5MYX - chains A and B of the 3 polymer chains in the assembly; structure by X-ray diffraction, 1.49 A resolution.

# Chain A
Molecule: Fab c#24 light chain
Organism: Mus musculus
Notes: antibody fragment or engineered binder
Amino-acid sequence (219 residues; row label = number of the first residue in the row):
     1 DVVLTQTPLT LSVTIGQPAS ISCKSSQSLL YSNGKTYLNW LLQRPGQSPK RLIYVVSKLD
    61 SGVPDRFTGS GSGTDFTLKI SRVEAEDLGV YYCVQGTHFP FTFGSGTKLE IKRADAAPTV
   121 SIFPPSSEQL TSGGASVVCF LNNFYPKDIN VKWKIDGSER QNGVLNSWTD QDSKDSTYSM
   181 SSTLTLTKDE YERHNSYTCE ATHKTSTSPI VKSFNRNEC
Disulfide bonds: C23-C93, C139-C199

# Chain B
Molecule: Fab c#24 heavy chain
Organism: Mus musculus
Notes: antibody fragment or engineered binder
Amino-acid sequence (248 residues; numbered 1 to 248; the number before each row is that of its first residue):
     1 EVQLQQSGAE LVRPGSSVKI SCKASGYIFN NYWINWVKQR PGQGLEWIGQ IYPGDGDTNY
    61 NGKFKGKATL TADKSSSTAY MQLSSLTSED SAVYFCAREG YIVYWGQGTL VTVSAAKTTP
   121 PSVYPLAPGS AAQTNSMVTL GCLVKGYFPE PVTVTWNSGS LSSGVHTFPA VLQSDLYTLS
   181 SSVTVPSSTW PSETVTCNVA HPASSTKVDK KIVPRDCGCK PCICTVPEVS SVFIFPPKPK
   241 DVLTITLT
Disordered / not traced: 218-248
Disulfide bonds: C22-C96, C142-C197
Modified / non-standard residues: E1 (pyroglutamic acid; PCA)

# Chain A / chain B interface
Residue-residue contacts - 71 pairs, chain A then chain B:
  K35(A) with Y101(B)
  Q43(A) with Q39(B), hydrogen bond; L45(B); F95(B)
  S48(A) with F95(B); G106(B), hydrogen bond (side chain-backbone); Q107(B)
  P49(A) with W105(B), hydrogen bond (backbone-side chain)
  K50(A) with W105(B)
  R51(A) with G100(B), hydrogen bond (side chain-backbone); Y101(B), hydrogen bond (side chain-backbone); V103(B)
  Y92(A) with Q39(B); G44(B); L45(B), hydrophobic
  F99(A) with W47(B), hydrophobic; Q50(B); N59(B)
  P100(A) with W47(B), hydrophobic
  F101(A) with W47(B); Q50(B)
  F103(A) with L45(B); E46(B); W47(B)
  S121(A) with T139(B)
  F123(A) with L126(B); A127(B); P128(B); T139(B)
  P124(A) with A127(B); G129(B); R215(B)
  P125(A) with R215(B), hydrogen bond (backbone-side chain)
  S126(A) with Y124(B); P125(B)
  E128(A) with P125(B); K210(B), salt bridge
  Q129(A) with Y124(B); K145(B)
  S132(A) with Y124(B)
  S136(A) with L143(B); K145(B)
  V138(A) with L126(B), hydrophobic
  F140(A) with L126(B), hydrophobic; F168(B), hydrophobic; S180(B); S181(B); S182(B)
  N142(A) with H166(B); F168(B); S182(B), hydrogen bond
  N143(A) with H166(B), hydrogen bond
  L165(A) with V171(B), hydrophobic; Q173(B)
  N166(A) with V171(B)
  S167(A) with F168(B); P169(B), hydrogen bond (side chain-backbone)
  W168(A) with P169(B)
  T169(A) with F168(B)
  S179(A) with H166(B), hydrogen bond; F168(B)
  M180(A) with F168(B)
  S181(A) with F168(B); S180(B)
  E218(A) with S130(B), hydrogen bond (backbone-side chain); A131(B)
  C219(A) with G129(B); S130(B), hydrogen bond (backbone-backbone); R215(B), hydrogen bond (backbone-side chain); D216(B); C217(B), disulfide
Also at the interface, not in a pair above, chain A (40 interface residues in all): L41, Q47, Y54, D60, D172, T185
Also at the interface, not in a pair above, chain B (46 interface residues in all): N35, V37, Q43, N61, E99, I102, L140, G141, T167
Cross-chain cystine bridges: C219(A)-C217(B)

# Overview
40 residues of chain A face 46 of chain B across their interface, with 1 disulfide bond, 13 hydrogen bonds and
1 salt bridge. Polar pairs include E128(A)-K210(B), Q43(A)-Q39(B) and S48(A)-G106(B).
Here chain A is Fab c#24 light chain and chain B is Fab c#24 heavy chain, both from Mus musculus. Entry 5MYX
(Structure of Pyroglutamate-Abeta-specific Fab c#24 in complex with human Abeta-pE3-18) was determined by
X-ray diffraction (same publication as 5MY4, 5MYK and 5MYO).
